3U5Z - chains E and I of the 10 polymer chains in the assembly; structure by X-ray diffraction, 3.50 A resolution.

Chain E:
Protein: DNA polymerase accessory protein 44
From: Enterobacteria phage T4
UniProt: P04526 (DPA44_BPT4); residues 1-319 here = UniProt positions 1-319
Amino-acid sequence (324 residues; row label = number of the first residue in the row; numbers below 1 keep their minus sign (Gly-4 is residue -4)):
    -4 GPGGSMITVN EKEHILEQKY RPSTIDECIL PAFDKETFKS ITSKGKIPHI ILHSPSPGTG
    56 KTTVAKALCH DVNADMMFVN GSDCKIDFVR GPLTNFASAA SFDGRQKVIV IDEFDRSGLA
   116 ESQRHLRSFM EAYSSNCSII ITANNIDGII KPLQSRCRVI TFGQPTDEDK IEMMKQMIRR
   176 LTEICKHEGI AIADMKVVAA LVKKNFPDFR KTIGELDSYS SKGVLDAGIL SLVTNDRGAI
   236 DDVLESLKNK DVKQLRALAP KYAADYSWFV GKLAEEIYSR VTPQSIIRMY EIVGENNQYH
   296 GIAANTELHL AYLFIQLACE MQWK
Not modelled in the structure: -4 to 1, 221-233
Differences from the reference sequence: expression tag (-4 to 0)
Metal / ion sites: Mg2+: Thr57 (together with ADP)
Small-molecule neighbours: ADP (adenosine-5'-diphosphate): Glu12, Tyr15, Arg16, Pro17, Glu22, Cys23, Ile24, Leu25, Pro52, Gly53, Thr54, Gly55, Lys56, Thr57, Thr58, Glu108, Arg175, Phe204, Arg205, Ile208
Curated features (UniProtKB/Swiss-Prot):
  - binding site (ATP): Glu12 to Tyr15, Ile24, Gly53 to Thr58, Arg205
Reported in the primary citation:
  - binding site for the ligand 08T: Arg151
  - allosteric site: Lys80 (proposed by the authors, not directly observed)

Chain I:
Molecule: Template DNA strand
Sequence (30 nucleotides; numbered 1 to 30; the number before each row is that of its first residue):
     1 TTTTTTTTTT TATGTACTCG TAGTGTCTGC
Not modelled in the structure: 1-6

Chain E / chain I interface:
Residue-residue contacts - 8 pairs, chain E then chain I:
  Lys80(E) - DT13(I)  salt bridge to the phosphate
  Lys80(E) - DG14(I)  phosphate contact
  Ile81(E) - DG14(I)  hydrogen bond to the phosphate
  Arg85(E) - DT15(I)  salt bridge to the phosphate
  Arg111(E) - DT13(I)  salt bridge to the phosphate
  Gly113(E) - DT13(I)  sugar contact
  Asn300(E) - DT11(I)  base contact
  Glu302(E) - DT11(I)  sugar contact
Other interface residues (no listed pair), chain E (10 interface residues in all): Asp82, Glu116, Ser117
Other interface residues (no listed pair), chain I (5 interface residues in all): DA12

Summary:
Chain E and chain I form an interface of 10 and 5 residues respectively, with 1 hydrogen bond and 3 salt
bridges. Among the polar pairs are Ile81(E)-DG14(I), Lys80(E)-DT13(I) and Arg85(E)-DT15(I). Bound to chain E:
ADP. From the paper: a binding site for the ligand 08T at Arg151(E); an allosteric site at Lys80(E).
Here chain E is DNA polymerase accessory protein 44 (Enterobacteria phage T4) and chain I is Template DNA
strand. Entry 3U5Z (Structure of T4 Bacteriophage clamp loader bound to the T4 clamp, primer-template DNA, and
ATP analog) was determined by X-ray diffraction together with 3U60 and 3U61 from the same study.
